6VAV - chains A and B of the 4 polymer chains in the assembly; structure by X-ray diffraction, 1.85 A resolution.

Chain A (and B):
Protein: Galactose-binding lectin
Source organism: Arachis hypogaea
Notes: chain B of this document is another copy of the same molecule, construct and numbering; everything in this record applies to it too
Reference sequence: P02872 (LECG_ARAHY); residues 1-236 here correspond to UniProt positions 24-259 (UniProt number = residue number + 23)
Sequence (236 residues; each row starts with the number of its first residue):
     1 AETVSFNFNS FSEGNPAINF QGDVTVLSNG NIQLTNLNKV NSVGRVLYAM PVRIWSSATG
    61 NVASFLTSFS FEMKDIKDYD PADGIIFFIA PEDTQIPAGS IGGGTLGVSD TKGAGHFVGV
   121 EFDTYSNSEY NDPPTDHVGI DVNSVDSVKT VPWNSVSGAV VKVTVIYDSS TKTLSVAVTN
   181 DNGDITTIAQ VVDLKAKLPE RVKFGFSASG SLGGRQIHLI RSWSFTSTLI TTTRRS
Disordered / not traced: 233-236
Ion coordination: Mn2+: Glu-121, Asp-123, Asp-132, His-137; Ca2+: Asp-123, Tyr-125, Asn-127, Asp-132
Ligand contacts: QTY (N-[[1-[(3S,3aR,6S,6aR)-6-[4-[[[4-[[(2R,3R,4S,5R,6R)-6-(hydroxymethyl)-3,4,5-tris(oxidanyl)oxan-2-yl]amino]-4-oxidanylidene-butanoyl]amino]methyl]-1,2,3-triazol-1-yl]-2,3,3a,5,6,6a-hexahydrofuro[3,2-b]furan-3-yl]-1,2,3-triazol-4-yl]methyl]-N'-[(2R,3R,4S,5R,6R)-6-(hydroxymethyl)-3,4,5-tris(oxidanyl)oxan-2-yl]butanediamide): Asp-78, Asp-80, Ala-82, Asp-83, Gly-103, Gly-104, Tyr-125, Asn-127, Glu-129, Ser-211, Leu-212, Gly-213, Gly-214
Swiss-Prot annotation at these positions:
  - binding site (Mn(2+)): Glu-121, Asp-123, Asp-132, His-137
  - binding site (Ca(2+)): Asp-123, Tyr-125, Asn-127, Asp-132
From the paper describing this entry:
  - binding site for QTY: Asp-80, Asp-83, Gly-104, Tyr-125, Asn-127, Ser-211, Gly-213

Interface between chain A and chain B:
Pairs across the interface (21):
  Ala-1(A) with Ser-10(B)
  Glu-2(A) with Ser-12(B), hydrogen bond; Asn-15(B)
  Ser-5(A) with Ser-5(B)
  Ser-12(A) with Glu-2(B), hydrogen bond
  Glu-13(A) with Arg-53(B)
  Gly-14(A) with Arg-53(B)
  Asn-15(A) with Glu-2(B)
  Pro-16(A) with Pro-51(B); Arg-53(B); Arg-201(B)
  Ala-17(A) with Met-50(B), hydrophobic
  Tyr-48(A) with Met-50(B)
  Met-50(A) with Ala-17(B), hydrophobic; Met-50(B), hydrophobic
  Pro-51(A) with Pro-16(B)
  Arg-53(A) with Ser-12(B); Glu-13(B), hydrogen bond (side chain-backbone); Gly-14(B); Pro-16(B)
  Arg-201(A) with Pro-16(B)
Also at the interface, not in a pair above, chain A (17 interface residues in all): Ser-10, Val-52, Thr-231
Also at the interface, not in a pair above, chain B (16 interface residues in all): Ala-1, Tyr-48, Thr-231

Summary:
17 residues of chain A face 16 of chain B across their interface, with 3 hydrogen bonds. Among the polar pairs
are Glu-2(A)/Ser-12(B) and Arg-53(A)/Glu-13(B). Chain A binds compound QTY. The paper reports a binding site
for QTY at Asp-80(A), Asp-83(A) and Gly-104(A) among others.
Chain A and chain B are both Galactose-binding lectin (Arachis hypogaea); the structure, Peanut lectin
complexed with divalent N-beta-D-galactopyranosyl-L-succinamoyl derivative (diNGS), was determined by X-ray
diffraction (same publication as 6V95, 6VAW, 6VC3, 6VC4 and 6VGF).
